3T1U - chains A and B; structure by X-ray diffraction, 2.00 A resolution.

[Chain A]
Protein: Peptidyl-prolyl cis-trans isomerase
From: Azotobacter vinelandii
Notes: EC 5.2.1.8
UniProt: C1DHE4 (C1DHE4_AZOVD); residues 2-163 here = UniProt positions 2-163
Sequence (163 residues; each row starts with the number of its first residue):
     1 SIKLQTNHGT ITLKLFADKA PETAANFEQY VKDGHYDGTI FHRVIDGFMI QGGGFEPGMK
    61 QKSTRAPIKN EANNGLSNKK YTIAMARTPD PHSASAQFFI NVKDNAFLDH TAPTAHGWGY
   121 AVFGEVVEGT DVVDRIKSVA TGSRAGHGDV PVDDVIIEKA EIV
Sequence notes: expression tag (1)

[Chain B]
Protein: succinyl-Ala-Phe-Pro-Phe-p-nitroanilide
Sequence (6 residues; each row starts with the number of its first residue; numbering starts at 0):
     0 XAFPFX
Modified / non-standard residues: SIN (succinic acid) at position 0; NIT (4-nitroaniline) at position 5

[Interface between chain A and chain B]
Contacting residue pairs (20):
  R43(A) with A1(B), hydrogen bond (side chain-backbone); P3(B), hydrogen bond (side chain-backbone); NIT_5(B)
  I45(A) with NIT_5(B)
  F48(A) with P3(B), hydrophobic; F4(B); NIT_5(B)
  Q51(A) with SIN_0(B)
  A86(A) with SIN_0(B); F2(B)
  R87(A) with SIN_0(B); A1(B), hydrogen bond (backbone-backbone); F2(B), hydrogen bond (backbone-backbone)
  P89(A) with F2(B), hydrophobic
  S95(A) with SIN_0(B)
  Q97(A) with SIN_0(B)
  F99(A) with P3(B)
  L108(A) with P3(B), hydrophobic
  Y120(A) with F2(B); P3(B)
Interface residues without a listed pair, chain A (16 interface residues in all): G47, T88, S93, F107

[In short]
16 residues of chain A and 6 residues of chain B are in contact; the contacts include 4 hydrogen bonds. Among
the polar pairs are R43(A)-A1(B), R43(A)-P3(B) and R87(A)-A1(B).
Chain A is Peptidyl-prolyl cis-trans isomerase (Azotobacter vinelandii) and chain B is
succinyl-Ala-Phe-Pro-Phe-p-nitroanilide; the structure, Crystal Structure of the complex of Cyclophilin-A
enzyme from Azotobacter vinelandii with sucAFPFpNA peptide, was determined by X-ray diffraction.
